6LER - chains D and I of the 10 polymer chains in the assembly; structure by X-ray diffraction, 3.00 A resolution.

== Chain D ==
Molecule: Histone H2B type 1-J
Organism: Homo sapiens
Reference sequence: P06899 (H2B1J_HUMAN); residues 0-125 here correspond to UniProt positions 1-126 (UniProt number = residue number + 1)
Sequence (126 residues; row label = number of the first residue in the row; numbering starts at 0):
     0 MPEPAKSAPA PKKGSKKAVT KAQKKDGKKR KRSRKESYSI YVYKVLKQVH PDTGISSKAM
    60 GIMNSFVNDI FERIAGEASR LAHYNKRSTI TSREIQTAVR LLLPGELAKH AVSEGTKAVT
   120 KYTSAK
Unresolved in the structure: 0-29
Curated features (UniProtKB/Swiss-Prot):
  - modified residue: Pro1 (N-acetylproline), Glu2 (ADP-ribosyl glutamic acid), Lys5 (N6-(2-hydroxyisobutyryl)lysine), Ser6 (ADP-ribosylserine), Lys11 (N6-(beta-hydroxybutyryl)lysine), Lys12 (N6-(2-hydroxyisobutyryl)lysine), Ser14 (Phosphoserine), Lys15 (N6-acetyllysine), Lys16 (N6-(beta-hydroxybutyryl)lysine), Lys20 (N6-(2-hydroxyisobutyryl)lysine), Lys23 (N6-(2-hydroxyisobutyryl)lysine), Lys24 (N6-(2-hydroxyisobutyryl)lysine), Lys34 (N6-(2-hydroxyisobutyryl)lysine), Glu35 (PolyADP-ribosyl glutamic acid), Ser36 (Phosphoserine), Lys43 (N6-(2-hydroxyisobutyryl)lysine), Lys46 (N6-(2-hydroxyisobutyryl)lysine), Lys57 (N6,N6-dimethyllysine), Arg79 (Dimethylated arginine), Lys85 (N6,N6,N6-trimethyllysine) and 6 more in UniProt
  - glycosylation: Ser112 (O-linked (GlcNAc) serine)
  - cross-link (Glycyl lysine isopeptide (Lys-Gly)): Lys5 (interchain with G-Cter in SUMO2), Lys20 (interchain with G-Cter in SUMO2), Lys34 (interchain with G-Cter in ubiquitin), Lys120 (interchain with G-Cter in ubiquitin)

== Chain I ==
Molecule: 169-nt DNA strand
Organism: other sequences
Sequence (169 nucleotides; each row starts with the number of its first residue; numbers below 1 keep their minus sign (DC-82 is residue -82)):
   -82 CCAAAAAAAA AACAGCATCC CGGTGCCGAG GCCGCTCAAT TGGTCGTAGA CAGCTCTAGC
   -22 ACCGCTTAAA CGCACGTACG CGCTGTCTAC CGCGTTTTAA CCGCCACTAG AAGCGCTTAC
    38 TAGTCTCCAG GCACGTGTGA GACCGGCACA TGCAAAAAAA AAACGAGCT
Metal / ion sites: K+: DA28 (shared with 1 residue of chain J); Ca2+ near DG63 (its only coordinating residue here)

== How chain D and chain I interact ==
Contacting residue pairs - 17 pairs, chain D then chain I:
  Lys30(D) - DT-47(I)  sugar contact
  Ser32(D) - DG30(I)  hydrogen bond to the phosphate
  Arg33(D) - DC-46(I)  sugar contact
  Arg33(D) - DA-45(I)  salt bridge to the phosphate
  Tyr42(D) - DA-54(I)  sugar contact
  Tyr42(D) - DG-53(I)  hydrogen bond to the phosphate
  Gly53(D) - DG-53(I)  phosphate contact
  Ile54(D) - DA-54(I)  sugar contact
  Ile54(D) - DG-53(I)  hydrogen bond to the phosphate
  Ser55(D) - DA-54(I)  phosphate contact
  Ser56(D) - DA-54(I)  hydrogen bond to the phosphate
  Arg86(D) - DG-34(I)  phosphate contact
  Arg86(D) - DA-33(I)  salt bridge to the phosphate
  Ser87(D) - DA-35(I)  sugar contact
  Ser87(D) - DG-34(I)  hydrogen bond to the phosphate
  Thr88(D) - DA-35(I)  hydrogen bond to the phosphate
  Thr88(D) - DG-34(I)  hydrogen bond to the phosphate
Also at the interface, not in a pair above, chain D (13 interface residues in all): Glu35, Lys85
Also at the interface, not in a pair above, chain I (11 interface residues in all): DA-44, DA29

== Summary ==
Chain D and chain I form an interface of 13 and 11 residues respectively, with 7 hydrogen bonds and 2 salt
bridges. Polar pairs include Ser32(D)-DG30(I), Tyr42(D)-DG-53(I) and Ile54(D)-DG-53(I).
Chain D is Histone H2B type 1-J (Homo sapiens) and chain I is a 169-nt DNA strand (other sequences); the
structure, 169 bp nucleosome harboring non-identical cohesive DNA termini, was determined by X-ray
diffraction, deposited together with 7COW, 6L9Z, 6LA2 and 6LAB.
